7CRQ - chains F and K of the 12 polymer chains in the assembly; structure by electron microscopy, 3.15 A resolution.

== Chain F ==
Protein: Histone H4
Organism: Xenopus laevis
UniProt: P62799 (H4_XENLA); residues 1-102 here correspond to UniProt positions 2-103 (UniProt number = residue number + 1)
Amino-acid sequence (102 residues; row label = number of the first residue in the row):
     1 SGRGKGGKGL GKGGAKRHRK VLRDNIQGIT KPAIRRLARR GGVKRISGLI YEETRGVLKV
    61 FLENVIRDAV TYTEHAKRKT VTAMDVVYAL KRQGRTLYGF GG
Disordered / not traced: 1-16
UniProt features mapped onto this chain:
  - DNA-binding region: Lys16 to Lys20
  - modified residue: Ser1 (N-acetylserine), Arg3 (Asymmetric dimethylarginine), Lys5 (N6-(2-hydroxyisobutyryl)lysine), Lys8 (N6-(2-hydroxyisobutyryl)lysine), Lys12 (N6-(2-hydroxyisobutyryl)lysine), Lys16 (N6-(2-hydroxyisobutyryl)lysine), Lys20 (N6,N6,N6-trimethyllysine), Lys31 (N6-(2-hydroxyisobutyryl)lysine), Lys44 (N6-(2-hydroxyisobutyryl)lysine), Ser47 (Phosphoserine), Tyr51 (Phosphotyrosine), Lys59 (N6-(2-hydroxyisobutyryl)lysine), Lys77 (N6-(2-hydroxyisobutyryl)lysine), Lys79 (N6-(2-hydroxyisobutyryl)lysine), Tyr88 (Phosphotyrosine), Lys91 (N6-(2-hydroxyisobutyryl)lysine)
  - cross-link (Glycyl lysine isopeptide (Lys-Gly)): Lys31 (interchain with G-Cter in UFM1), Lys91 (interchain with G-Cter in ubiquitin)

== Chain K ==
Molecule: 187-nt DNA strand
Organism: Xenopus laevis
Sequence (187 nucleotides; row label = number of the first residue in the row):
     1 ATCGCGACAC CGGCACTGGA ACAGGATGTA TATATCTGAC ACGTGCCTGG AGACTAGGGA
    61 GTAATCCCCT TGGCGGTTAA AACGCGGGGG ACAGCGCGTA CGTGCGTTTA AGCGGTGCTA
   121 GAGCTGTCTA CGACCAATTG AGCGGCCTCG GCACCGGGAT TCTCCAGGGG ATCGGGCATC
   181 ACCCGAT
Disordered / not traced: 1-9, 178-187

== How chain F and chain K interact ==
Residue-residue contacts - 8 pairs, chain F then chain K:
  Arg35(F) - DG102(K)  salt bridge to the phosphate
  Arg45(F) - DC101(K)  sugar contact
  Arg45(F) - DG102(K)  phosphate contact
  Ile46(F) - DC101(K)  sugar contact
  Ile46(F) - DG102(K)  hydrogen bond to the phosphate
  Ser47(F) - DC101(K)  phosphate contact
  Lys79(F) - DA122(K)  phosphate contact
  Thr80(F) - DA122(K)  hydrogen bond to the phosphate
Other interface residues (no listed pair), chain F (9 interface residues in all): Lys44, Gly48, Arg78
Other interface residues (no listed pair), chain K (4 interface residues in all): DG121

== In short ==
9 residues of chain F face 4 of chain K across their interface, with 2 hydrogen bonds and 1 salt bridge. Polar
pairs include Ile46(F)-DG102(K), Thr80(F)-DA122(K) and Arg35(F)-DG102(K). Curated annotation (UniProt) lists a
DNA-binding region on chain F.
Chain F is Histone H4 and chain K is a 187-nt DNA strand, both from Xenopus laevis; the structure, NSD3
bearing E1181K/T1232A dual mutation in complex with 187-bp NCP (2:1 binding mode), was determined by electron
microscopy, deposited together with 7CRO, 7CRP and 7CRR.
